Entry 2ZMN (X-ray diffraction, 2.90 A resolution); this record covers chains A and B.

== Chain A (and B) ==
Protein: Basic agglutinin
From: Psophocarpus tetragonolobus
Notes: chain B of this document is another copy of the same molecule, construct and numbering; everything in this record applies to it too
UniProt: O24313 (LEC1_PSOTE); residues 1-241 here correspond to UniProt positions 2-242 (UniProt number = residue number + 1)
Chain sequence (241 residues; row label = number of the first residue in the row):
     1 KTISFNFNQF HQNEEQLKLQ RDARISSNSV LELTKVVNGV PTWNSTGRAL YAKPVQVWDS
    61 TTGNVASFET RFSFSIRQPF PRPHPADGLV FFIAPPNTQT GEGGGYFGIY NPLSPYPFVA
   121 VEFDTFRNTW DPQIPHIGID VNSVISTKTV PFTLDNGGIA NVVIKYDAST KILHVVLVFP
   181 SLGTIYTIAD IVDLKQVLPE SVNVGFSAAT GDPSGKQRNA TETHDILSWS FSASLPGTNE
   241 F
Not modelled in the structure: 238-241
Covalently attached groups: N-acetylglucosamine (NAG) linked to N44, N219
Metal / ion sites: Mn2+: E122, D124, D131; Ca2+: D124, F126, N128, D131
Swiss-Prot annotation at these positions:
  - glycosylation (N-linked (GlcNAc...) asparagine): N44, N219

== Interface between chain A and chain B ==
Contacting residue pairs - 30 pairs, chain A then chain B:
  R71(A) - I185(B)  hydrogen bond (side chain-backbone)
  K148(A) - S169(B)  hydrogen bond
  K148(A) - T170(B)
  N161(A) - I185(B)
  V163(A) - I185(B)  hydrophobic
  V163(A) - T187(B)
  K165(A) - V150(B)
  K165(A) - T187(B)  hydrogen bond (side chain-backbone)
  D167(A) - A189(B)
  S169(A) - K148(B)  hydrogen bond
  T170(A) - K148(B)
  T170(A) - D190(B)
  T170(A) - I191(B)
  I172(A) - I172(B)  hydrophobic
  I172(A) - D190(B)
  I172(A) - I191(B)  hydrophobic
  H174(A) - T187(B)  hydrogen bond
  H174(A) - I188(B)
  H174(A) - A189(B)
  V176(A) - V176(B)  hydrophobic
  V176(A) - T187(B)
  V178(A) - I185(B)  hydrophobic
  I185(A) - R71(B)  hydrogen bond (backbone-side chain)
  I185(A) - V178(B)  hydrophobic
  T187(A) - K165(B)  hydrogen bond (backbone-side chain)
  T187(A) - H174(B)  hydrogen bond
  A189(A) - H174(B)
  D190(A) - T170(B)
  D190(A) - I172(B)
  I191(A) - I172(B)  hydrophobic
Other interface residues (no listed pair), chain A (18 interface residues in all): I188
Other interface residues (no listed pair), chain B (19 interface residues in all): N161, V163, D167

== Overview ==
The interface between chain A and chain B involves 18 residues on one side and 19 on the other; the contacts
include 8 hydrogen bonds. Among the polar pairs are R71(A)-I185(B), K148(A)-S169(B) and K165(A)-T187(B).
N-acetylglucosamine is covalently linked to N44(A) and N219(A).
Both chains are Basic agglutinin (Psophocarpus tetragonolobus). Entry 2ZMN (Crystal Structure of basic winged
bean lectin in complex with Gal-alpha- 1,6 Glc) was determined by X-ray diffraction together with 2ZMK and
2ZML from the same study.
